Entry 7MEM (electron microscopy, 3.20 A resolution); this record covers chains L and H of the 12 polymer chains in the assembly.

Chain L:
Name: Light chain of monoclonal antibody 045-09 2B05
Organism: Homo sapiens
Notes: antibody fragment or engineered binder
Sequence (107 residues; row label = number of the first residue in the row):
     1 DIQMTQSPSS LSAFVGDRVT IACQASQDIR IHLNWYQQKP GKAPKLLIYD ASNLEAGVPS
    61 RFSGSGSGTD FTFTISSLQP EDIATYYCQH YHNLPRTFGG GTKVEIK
Disulfide bonds: Cys-23/Cys-88

Chain H:
Name: Heavy chain of monoclonal antibody 045-09 2B05
Organism: Homo sapiens
Notes: antibody fragment or engineered binder
Sequence (120 residues; each row starts with the number of its first residue; a row labelled like 82A-82C holds insertion residues (82A, then the next letters in order)):
     2 VQLLESGGGL VQPGGSLSLS CAASGFTFSS FAMSWVRQAP VKGLEWVSMI S
   52A A
    53 GGGNTYYADS VKGRFTISRD NSKSTLYLQM
82A-82C SSL
    83 TAEDTAVYYC AKSDSSGF
100A-100E QYGRR
   101 EFWGQGTLVT VS
Disulfide bonds: Cys-22/Cys-92

How chain L and chain H interact:
Pairs across the interface - 21 pairs, chain L then chain H:
  Tyr-36(L) with Arg-100E(H), hydrogen bond (side chain-backbone); Trp-103(H)
  Gln-38(L) with Gln-39(H), hydrogen bond
  Lys-42(L) with Gln-105(H)
  Ala-43(L) with Tyr-91(H), hydrophobic; Gly-104(H); Gln-105(H), hydrogen bond (backbone-side chain)
  Pro-44(L) with Trp-103(H), hydrophobic
  Leu-46(L) with Arg-100D(H)
  Tyr-49(L) with Arg-100D(H)
  Glu-55(L) with Arg-100D(H), salt bridge
  Tyr-87(L) with Leu-45(H), hydrophobic
  Leu-94(L) with Tyr-58(H)
  Pro-95(L) with Tyr-58(H)
  Arg-96(L) with Met-50(H); Phe-100(H), hydrogen bond (side chain-backbone); Arg-100E(H)
  Phe-98(L) with Leu-45(H); Glu-46(H); Arg-100E(H); Trp-103(H), hydrophobic
Also at the interface, not in a pair above, chain L (15 interface residues in all): Asn-34, Tyr-91
Also at the interface, not in a pair above, chain H (18 interface residues in all): Val-37, Gly-44, Trp-47, Gln-100A, Gly-100C, Glu-101

Overview:
15 residues of chain L face 18 of chain H across their interface; the contacts include 4 hydrogen bonds and 1
salt bridge. Among the polar pairs are Glu-55(L)/Arg-100D(H), Tyr-36(L)/Arg-100E(H) and Gln-38(L)/Gln-39(H).
Chain L is Light chain of monoclonal antibody 045-09 2B05 and chain H is Heavy chain of monoclonal antibody
045-09 2B05, both from Homo sapiens; the structure, CryoEM structure of monoclonal Fab 045-09 2B05 binding the
lateral patch of influenza virus H1 HA, was determined by electron microscopy.
